PDB entry 5W3X | X-ray diffraction, 2.00 A resolution | chains A and B

[Chain A]
Name: PopP2 protein
Source organism: Ralstonia solanacearum
Reference sequence: A0A0S4VB05 (A0A0S4VB05_RALSL); residues 149-488 here correspond to UniProt positions 81-420 (UniProt number = residue number - 68)
Chain sequence (352 residues; numbered 137 to 488; the number before each row is that of its first residue):
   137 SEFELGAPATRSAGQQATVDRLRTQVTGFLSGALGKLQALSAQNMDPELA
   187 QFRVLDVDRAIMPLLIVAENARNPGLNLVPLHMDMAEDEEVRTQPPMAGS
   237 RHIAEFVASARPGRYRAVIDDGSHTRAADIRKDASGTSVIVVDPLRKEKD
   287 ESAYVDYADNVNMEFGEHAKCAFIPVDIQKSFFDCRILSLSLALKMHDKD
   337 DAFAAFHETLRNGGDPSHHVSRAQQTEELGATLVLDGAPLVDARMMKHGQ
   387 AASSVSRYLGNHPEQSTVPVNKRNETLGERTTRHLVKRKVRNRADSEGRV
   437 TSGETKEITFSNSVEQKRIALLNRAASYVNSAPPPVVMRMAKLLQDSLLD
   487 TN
Disordered / not traced: 137-151, 487-488
Differences from the reference sequence: expression tag (137-148)
Small-molecule neighbours:
  - acetyl coenzyme A (ACO): K316, S317, Q386, A387, A388, S389, V426, D431, S432, K442, I444, T445, F446
  - inositol hexakisphosphate (IHP): R208, S327, L330, K331, R380, K383, H384, N407, K408, R409, R416, K453, R460
From the paper describing this entry:
  - catalytic residues: H260, D279, C321
  - mutagenesis - H260A: abolished catalytic activity
  - mutagenesis - H260A: abolished signaling in response to cell death in Arabidopsis
  - specificity-determining residues: L191, L281, F318 (proposed by the authors, not directly observed)
  - binding site for acetyl coenzyme A: S432
  - mutagenesis - E284A/D292A/N296A, K383R, R416A: abolished binding to Disease resistance protein RRS1 (chain B)
  - mutagenesis - E284A/D292A/N296A: abolished catalytic activity with Disease resistance protein RRS1 (chain B)
  - mutagenesis - E284A/D292A/N296A: unchanged binding to CoA
  - mutagenesis - K316A/C321A/S389A/F446A: decreased binding to CoA

[Chain B]
Name: Disease resistance protein RRS1
Source organism: Arabidopsis thaliana
Reference sequence: C4B7M5 (WR52W_ARATH); residues 1195-1273 here = UniProt positions 1195-1273
Chain sequence (80 residues; row label = number of the first residue in the row):
  1194 SESKVKKVVSIPAIDEGDLWTWRKYGQKDILGSRFPRGYYRCAYKFTHGC
  1244 KATKQVQRSETDSNMLAITYLSEHNHPRPT
Disordered / not traced: 1194-1206
Differences from the reference sequence: expression tag (1194)
Swiss-Prot annotation at these positions:
  - DNA-binding region: I1204 to P1272 (WRKY)
Bound ions: Zn2+: C1235, C1243, H1267, H1269
From the paper describing this entry:
  - post-translational modification sites: K1221 (citing earlier work)
  - mutagenesis - K1221Q: abolished binding to DNA

[How chain A and chain B interact]
Residue-residue contacts - 45 pairs, chain A then chain B:
  E184(A) with L1224(B); G1225(B), hydrogen bond (side chain-backbone)
  M221(A) with Y1218(B), hydrophobic; Y1232(B), hydrophobic
  E226(A) with L1264(B)
  V227(A) with Q1248(B); L1264(B), hydrophobic
  D257(A) with Y1218(B), hydrogen bond (backbone-side chain)
  S259(A) with K1221(B), hydrogen bond (backbone-side chain); Y1232(B)
  H260(A) with K1221(B), hydrogen bond
  L281(A) with Q1220(B)
  K283(A) with Q1220(B); D1222(B), salt bridge
  E284(A) with K1217(B), salt bridge; Q1220(B)
  D292(A) with R1216(B); K1217(B), hydrogen bond (side chain-backbone); R1234(B)
  Y293(A) with K1217(B); Y1218(B); G1219(B); Q1220(B), hydrogen bond (side chain-backbone)
  N296(A) with K1217(B), hydrogen bond (side chain-backbone); Y1218(B); R1234(B), hydrogen bond
  M299(A) with R1234(B)
  E303(A) with F1239(B)
  Q315(A) with K1221(B)
  F318(A) with K1221(B); D1222(B); L1224(B)
  C321(A) with K1221(B), hydrogen bond
  E364(A) with F1239(B); T1240(B)
  R427(A) with G1225(B); S1226(B); E1253(B), salt bridge
  N428(A) with R1227(B)
  R429(A) with D1222(B); I1223(B), hydrogen bond (side chain-backbone); G1225(B); S1226(B), hydrogen bond (side chain-backbone); R1227(B)
  A430(A) with R1227(B), hydrogen bond (backbone-backbone)
Interface residues without a listed pair, chain A (33 interface residues in all): L191, M219, D224, T229, T261, R262, A289, D295, K316, L365
Interface residues without a listed pair, chain B (23 interface residues in all): F1228, P1229, A1236, K1238
Interface features reported in the paper:
  - pairs named by the authors: R1216(B)-E364(A) (water-mediated contact), K1217(B)-D292(A) (hydrogen bond), K1217(B)-N296(A) (hydrogen bond), K1217(B)-E284(A) (hydrogen bond), Y1218(B)-M219(A), Y1218(B)-M221(A) (water-mediated contact), Y1218(B)-D257(A) (water-mediated contact), Y1218(B)-R262(A) (water-mediated contact), Y1218(B)-N296(A) (water-mediated contact), Y1218(B)-E300(A) (water-mediated contact), Q1220(B)-Y293(A) (water-mediated contact), K1221(B)-S259(A), K1221(B)-L281(A), K1221(B)-Q315(A), K1221(B)-H260(A) (hydrogen bond), K1221(B)-C321(A)
  - interface residues, chain A: E184(A), V227(A), T229(A), D295(A), N296(A), M299(A), E364(A), L365(A), R427(A), R429(A), A430(A)
  - interface residues, chain B: D1222(B), I1223(B), G1225(B), S1226(B), R1227(B), Y1232(B), R1234(B), A1236(B), K1238(B), F1239(B)

[Overview]
33 residues of chain A and 23 residues of chain B are in contact; the contacts include 12 hydrogen bonds and 3
salt bridges. Among the polar pairs are K283(A)-D1222(B), E284(A)-K1217(B) and R427(A)-E1253(B). The paper
describes water-mediated contacts between R1216(B) and E364(A), Y1218(B) and M221(A) and Y1218(B) and D257(A)
among others; hydrogen bonds between K1217(B) and D292(A), K1217(B) and N296(A) and K1217(B) and E284(A) among
others; contacts between Y1218(B) and M219(A), K1221(B) and S259(A) and K1221(B) and L281(A) among others.
From the paper: catalytic residues H260(A), D279(A) and C321(A); E284A/D292A/N296A, K383R and R416A of chain A
abolish binding to Disease resistance protein RRS1 (chain B); 6 substitutions were tested in all.
Here chain A is PopP2 protein (Ralstonia solanacearum) and chain B is Disease resistance protein RRS1
(Arabidopsis thaliana). Entry 5W3X (Crystal structure of PopP2 in complex with IP6, AcCoA and the WRKY domain
of RRS1-R ) was determined by X-ray diffraction (same publication as 5W3T, 5W3Y and 5W40).
